PDB entry 3NJP | X-ray diffraction, 3.30 A resolution | chains B and D of the 4 polymer chains in the assembly

Chain B:
Name: Epidermal growth factor receptor
From: Homo sapiens
Notes: EC 2.7.10.1
Reference sequence: P00533 (EGFR_HUMAN); residues 1-614 here correspond to UniProt positions 25-638 (UniProt number = residue number + 24)
Chain sequence (614 residues; each row starts with the number of its first residue):
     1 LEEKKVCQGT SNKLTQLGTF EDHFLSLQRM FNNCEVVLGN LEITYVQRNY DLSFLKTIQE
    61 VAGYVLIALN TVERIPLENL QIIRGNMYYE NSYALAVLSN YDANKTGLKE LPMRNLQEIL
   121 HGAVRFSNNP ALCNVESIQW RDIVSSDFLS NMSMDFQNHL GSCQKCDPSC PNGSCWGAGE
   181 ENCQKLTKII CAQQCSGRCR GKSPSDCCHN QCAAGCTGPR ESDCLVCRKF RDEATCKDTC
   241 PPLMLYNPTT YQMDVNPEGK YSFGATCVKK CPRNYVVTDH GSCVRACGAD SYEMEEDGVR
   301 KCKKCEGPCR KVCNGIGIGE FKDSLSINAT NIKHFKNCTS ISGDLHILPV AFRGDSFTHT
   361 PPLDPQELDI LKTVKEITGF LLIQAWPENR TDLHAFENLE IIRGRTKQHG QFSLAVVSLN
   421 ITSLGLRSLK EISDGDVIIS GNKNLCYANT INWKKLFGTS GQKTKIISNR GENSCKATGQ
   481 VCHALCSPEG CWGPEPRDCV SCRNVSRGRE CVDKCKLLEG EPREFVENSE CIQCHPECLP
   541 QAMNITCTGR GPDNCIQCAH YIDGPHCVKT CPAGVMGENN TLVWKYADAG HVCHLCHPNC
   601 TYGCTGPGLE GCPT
Differences from the reference sequence: conflict K516 (Asn540 in P00533)
UniProt features mapped onto this chain:
  - modified residue: S205 (Phosphoserine)
  - glycosylation (N-linked (GlcNAc...) asparagine): N32 (complex), N49, N104, N151, N172, N328, N337, N389, N420, N504, N544, N579, N599 (high mannose)
Cystine bridges: C7-C34, C133-C163, C166-C175, C170-C183, C191-C199, C195-C207, C208-C216, C212-C224, C227-C236, C240-C267, C271-C283, C287-C302, C305-C309, C313-C338, C446-C475, C482-C491, C486-C499, C502-C511, C515-C531, C534-C547, C538-C555, C558-C567, C571-C593, C596-C604, C600-C612
Covalently attached groups: N-acetylglucosamine (NAG) linked to N32, N151, N328, N504
What the authors report for this chain:
  - disease-associated variants - G574V: increased signaling (citing earlier work)
  - disease-associated variants - P572L (citing earlier work)
  - mutagenesis - W584A: decreased expression
  - mutagenesis - L582E/Y602E: unchanged signaling in response to EGF
  - mutagenesis - D279C/H280A, Y602C: unchanged signaling

Chain D:
Name: Epidermal growth factor
From: Homo sapiens
Reference sequence: Q6QBS2 (Q6QBS2_HUMAN); residues 5-51 here = UniProt positions 5-51
Chain sequence (47 residues; row label = number of the first residue in the row):
     5 ECPLSHDGYC LHDGVCMYIE ALDKYACNCV VGYIGERCQY RDLKWWE
Cystine bridges: C6-C20, C14-C31, C33-C42

Chain B / chain D interface:
Residue-residue contacts - 66 pairs, chain B then chain D:
  N12(B) with G39(D), hydrogen bond (side chain-backbone); E40(D)
  K13(B) with E40(D)
  L14(B) with I23(D), hydrophobic; L26(D), hydrophobic; K28(D); A30(D)
  T15(B) with A30(D); C31(D); C33(D); G39(D); E40(D), hydrogen bond (side chain-backbone)
  Q16(B) with C31(D), hydrogen bond (backbone-backbone); N32(D); C33(D), hydrogen bond (backbone-backbone)
  L17(B) with C33(D); I38(D), hydrophobic
  G18(B) with N32(D); C33(D), hydrogen bond (backbone-backbone)
  D22(B) with V35(D)
  R29(B) with W49(D)
  Y45(B) with I23(D)
  L69(B) with I23(D), hydrophobic; L26(D), hydrophobic
  E90(B) with K28(D), salt bridge
  L98(B) with L26(D), hydrophobic
  S99(B) with A25(D), hydrogen bond (side chain-backbone); L26(D)
  Y101(B) with A25(D)
  N128(B) with A25(D)
  H346(B) with Y44(D)
  P349(B) with H16(D)
  V350(B) with L15(D), hydrophobic
  D355(B) with G12(D); R41(D), salt bridge
  S356(B) with D11(D), hydrogen bond (side chain-backbone)
  F357(B) with S9(D); H10(D); Y13(D), hydrophobic; R41(D)
  T358(B) with R41(D)
  L382(B) with Y44(D), hydrophobic
  Q384(B) with H16(D), hydrogen bond; Q43(D), hydrogen bond (side chain-backbone); Y44(D); R45(D), hydrogen bond (side chain-backbone)
  Q408(B) with Y44(D); L47(D)
  H409(B) with I38(D); R45(D); L47(D); K48(D)
  Q411(B) with K48(D)
  F412(B) with L47(D), hydrophobic; K48(D)
  A415(B) with L47(D), hydrophobic
  V417(B) with L47(D), hydrophobic; E51(D)
  S418(B) with R45(D)
  I438(B) with L47(D); E51(D)
  S440(B) with E51(D)
  G441(B) with E51(D)
  K465(B) with W49(D), hydrogen bond (side chain-backbone)
  I467(B) with E51(D)
  S468(B) with E51(D)
Also at the interface, not in a pair above, chain B (43 interface residues in all): S11, A68, L325, L348, R353
Also at the interface, not in a pair above, chain D (31 interface residues in all): M21, Y37, D46, W50

In short:
Chain B and chain D form an interface of 43 and 31 residues respectively; the contacts include 11 hydrogen
bonds and 2 salt bridges. Among the polar pairs are E90(B)-K28(D), D355(B)-R41(D) and N12(B)-G39(D). From the
paper: G574V of chain B increases signaling; W584A of chain B reduces expression; 5 substitutions were tested
in all.
Chain B is Epidermal growth factor receptor and chain D is Epidermal growth factor, both from Homo sapiens;
the structure, The Extracellular and Transmembrane Domain Interfaces in Epidermal Growth Factor Receptor
Signaling, was determined by X-ray diffraction.
